5XJ1 - chain A; structure by X-ray diffraction, 1.75 A resolution.

Chain A:
Protein: Uncharacterized RNA methyltransferase SP_1029
Source organism: Streptococcus pneumoniae serotype 4 (strain ATCC BAA-334 / TIGR4)
Notes: EC 2.1.1.-
UniProtKB: Q97R12 (Y1029_STRPN); numbering as in UniProt (aligned over 1-454)
Chain sequence (454 residues; numbered 1 to 454; the number before each row is that of its first residue):
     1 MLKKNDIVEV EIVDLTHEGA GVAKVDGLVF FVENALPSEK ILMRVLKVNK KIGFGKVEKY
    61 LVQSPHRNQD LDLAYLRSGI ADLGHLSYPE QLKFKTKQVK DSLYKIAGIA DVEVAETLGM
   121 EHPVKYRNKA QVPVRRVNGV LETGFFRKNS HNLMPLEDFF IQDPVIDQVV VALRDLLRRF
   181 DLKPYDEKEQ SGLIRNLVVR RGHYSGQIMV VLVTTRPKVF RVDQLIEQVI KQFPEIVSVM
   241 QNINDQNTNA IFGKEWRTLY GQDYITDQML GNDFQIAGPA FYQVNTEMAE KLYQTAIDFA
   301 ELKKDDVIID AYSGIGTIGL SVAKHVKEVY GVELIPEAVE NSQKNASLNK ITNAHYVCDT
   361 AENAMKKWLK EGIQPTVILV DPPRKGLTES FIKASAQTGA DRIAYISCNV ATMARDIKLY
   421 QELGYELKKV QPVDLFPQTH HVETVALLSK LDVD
Unresolved in the structure: 454
Swiss-Prot annotation at these positions:
  - active site: C408 (Nucleophile)
  - binding site (S-adenosyl-L-methionine): Q283, Y312, E333, D381
Reported in the primary citation:
  - mutagenesis - N244A, Q246A, N247A, N249A, F252A, F281A, D381A, E443Q: decreased catalytic activity
  - catalytic residues: E443 (by similarity / conservation)
  - mutagenesis - F281A, D381A: unchanged binding to SAM

Summary:
From UniProt: active-site residue C408 and 4 S-adenosyl-L-methionine-binding residues. The paper reports the
catalytic residue E443; N244A, Q246A and N247A, among others, reduce catalytic activity; 8 substitutions were
tested in all.
Chain A is Uncharacterized RNA methyltransferase SP_1029 (Streptococcus pneumoniae serotype 4 (strain ATCC
BAA-334 / TIGR4)); the structure, Crystal structure of spRlmCD, was determined by X-ray diffraction, deposited
together with 5XJ2.
